Entry 4NKD (X-ray diffraction, 3.30 A resolution); this record covers chain A.

# Chain A
Protein: Engineered scFv
Organism: Mus musculus
Notes: antibody fragment or engineered binder
Amino-acid sequence (271 residues; numbered -4 to 266; the number before each row is that of its first residue; numbers below 1 keep their minus sign (Met-4 is residue -4)):
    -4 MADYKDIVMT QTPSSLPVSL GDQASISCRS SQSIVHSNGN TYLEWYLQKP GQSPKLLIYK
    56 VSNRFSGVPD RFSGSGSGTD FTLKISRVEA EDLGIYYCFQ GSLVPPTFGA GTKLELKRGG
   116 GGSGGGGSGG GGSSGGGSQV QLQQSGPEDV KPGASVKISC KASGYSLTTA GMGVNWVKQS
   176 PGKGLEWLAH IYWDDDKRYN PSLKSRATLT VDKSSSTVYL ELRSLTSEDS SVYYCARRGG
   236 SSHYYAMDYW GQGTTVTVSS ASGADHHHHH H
Not modelled in the structure: -4 to 0, 116-133, 255-266
Disulfide bonds: Cys23-Cys93, Cys155-Cys230

# Summary
Chain A is Engineered scFv (Mus musculus); the structure, Crystal structure of engineered anti-EE scFv
antibody fragment, was determined by X-ray diffraction, deposited together with 4NKM and 4NKO.
